4Y59 - chains A and D of the 4 polymer chains in the assembly; structure by X-ray diffraction, 1.22 A resolution.

Chain A (and D):
Name: Streptavidin
Source organism: Streptomyces avidinii
Notes: chain D of this document is another copy of the same molecule, construct and numbering; everything in this record applies to it too
UniProt: P22629 (SAV_STRAV); residues 15-135 here correspond to UniProt positions 39-159 (UniProt number = residue number + 24)
Chain sequence (121 residues; row label = number of the first residue in the row):
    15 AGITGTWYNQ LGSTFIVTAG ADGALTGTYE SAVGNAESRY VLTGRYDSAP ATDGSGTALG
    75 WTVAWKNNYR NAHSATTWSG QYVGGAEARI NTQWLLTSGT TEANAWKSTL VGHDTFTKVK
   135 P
UniProt features mapped onto this chain:
  - motif: R59 to D61 (Cell attachment site)
  - binding site (biotin): Y43, Y54, W92, W108, W120
Ligand contacts: T21 (2-[3-(trifluoromethyl)phenyl]furo[3,2-c]pyridin-4(5H)-one): N23, S27, Y43, S45, V47, G48, N49, A50, W79, A86, S88, T90, W92, W108, L110, D128

How chain A and chain D interact:
Contacting residue pairs (18; chain A residue first):
  L25(A) with W120(D), hydrophobic
  V47(A) with W120(D)
  G48(A) with W120(D)
  W108(A) with W120(D)
  L109(A) with V125(D), hydrophobic
  L110(A) with W120(D), hydrophobic
  W120(A) with L25(D), hydrophobic; W108(D); L110(D), hydrophobic
  K121(A) with L124(D)
  T123(A) with L124(D); V125(D), hydrogen bond (backbone-backbone)
  L124(A) with K121(D); T123(D); L124(D), hydrophobic
  V125(A) with L109(D), hydrophobic; T123(D), hydrogen bond (backbone-backbone); V125(D), hydrophobic

Overview:
11 residues of chain A face 9 of chain D across their interface, with 2 hydrogen bonds. Its one hydrogen bond,
T123(A)-V125(D), is backbone to backbone. Ligands of chain A: compound T21. UniProt lists 5 biotin-binding
residues on chain A.
Both chains are Streptavidin (Streptomyces avidinii). Entry 4Y59 (Crystal structure of ALiS1-Streptavidin
complex) was determined by X-ray diffraction together with 4Y5D from the same study.
